Entry 6WWG (electron microscopy, 2.90 A resolution); this record covers chains A and B of the 6 polymer chains in the assembly.

Chain A:
Name: Tubulin alpha-1B chain
Organism: Sus scrofa
UniProtKB: Q2XVP4 (TBA1B_PIG); residues 1-451 here = UniProt positions 1-451
Chain sequence (451 residues; numbered 1 to 451; the number before each row is that of its first residue):
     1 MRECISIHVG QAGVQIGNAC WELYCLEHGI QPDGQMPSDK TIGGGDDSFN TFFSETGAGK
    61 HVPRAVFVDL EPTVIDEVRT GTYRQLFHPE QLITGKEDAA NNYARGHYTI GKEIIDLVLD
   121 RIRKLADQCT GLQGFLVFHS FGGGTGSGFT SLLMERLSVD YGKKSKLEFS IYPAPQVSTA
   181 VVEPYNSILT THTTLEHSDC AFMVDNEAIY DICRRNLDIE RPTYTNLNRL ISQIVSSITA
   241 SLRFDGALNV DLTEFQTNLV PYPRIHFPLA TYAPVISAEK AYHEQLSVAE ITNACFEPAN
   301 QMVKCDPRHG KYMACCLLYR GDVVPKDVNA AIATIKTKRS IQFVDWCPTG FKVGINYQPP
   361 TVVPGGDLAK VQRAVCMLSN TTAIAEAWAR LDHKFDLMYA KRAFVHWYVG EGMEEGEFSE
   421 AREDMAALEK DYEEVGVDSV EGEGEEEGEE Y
Unresolved in the structure: 442-451
Ligand contacts: GTP (guanosine-5'-triphosphate): Gly10, Gln11, Ala12, Gln15, Ile16, Asp69, Asp98, Ala99, Ala100, Asn101, Ser140, Gly142, Gly143, Gly144, Thr145, Gly146, Ile171, Thr179, Glu183, Asn206, Tyr224, Leu227, Asn228
Swiss-Prot annotation at these positions:
  - motif: Met1 to Cys4 (MREC motif)
  - active site: Glu254
  - binding site (GTP): Gly10, Gln11, Ala12, Gln15, Glu71, Ala99, Ser140, Gly143, Gly144, Thr145, Gly146, Thr179, Glu183, Asn206, Tyr224, Asn228, Leu252
  - binding site (Mg(2+)): Glu71
  - site: Tyr451 (Involved in polymerization)
  - modified residue: Lys40 (N6,N6,N6-trimethyllysine), Ser48 (Phosphoserine), Ser232 (Phosphoserine), Tyr282 (3'-nitrotyrosine), Arg339 (Omega-N-methylarginine), Ser439 (Phosphoserine), Glu443 (5-glutamyl polyglutamate), Glu445 (5-glutamyl polyglutamate), Tyr451 (3'-nitrotyrosine)
  - cross-link (Glycyl lysine isopeptide (Lys-Gly)): Lys326 (interchain with G-Cter in ubiquitin), Lys370 (interchain with G-Cter in ubiquitin)

Chain B:
Name: Tubulin beta-2B chain
Organism: Sus scrofa
UniProtKB: A0A287AGU7 (A0A287AGU7_PIG); residues 1-445 here = UniProt positions 1-445
Chain sequence (445 residues; numbered 1 to 445; the number before each row is that of its first residue):
     1 MREIVHIQAG QCGNQIGAKF WEVISDEHGI DPTGSYHGDS DLQLERINVY YNEATGNKYV
    61 PRAILVDLEP GTMDSVRSGP FGQIFRPDNF VFGQSGAGNN WAKGHYTEGA ELVDSVLDVV
   121 RKESESCDCL QGFQLTHSLG GGTGSGMGTL LISKIREEYP DRIMNTFSVM PSPKVSDTVV
   181 EPYNATLSVH QLVENTDETY CIDNEALYDI CFRTLKLTTP TYGDLNHLVS ATMSGVTTCL
   241 RFPGQLNADL RKLAVNMVPF PRLHFFMPGF APLTSRGSQQ YRALTVPELT QQMFDSKNMM
   301 AACDPRHGRY LTVAAIFRGR MSMKEVDEQM LNVQNKNSSY FVEWIPNNVK TAVCDIPPRG
   361 LKMSATFIGN STAIQELFKR ISEQFTAMFR RKAFLHWYTG EGMDEMEFTE AESNMNDLVS
   421 EYQQYQDATA DEQGEFEEEE GEDEA
Unresolved in the structure: 435-445
Ligand contacts:
  - GDP (guanosine-5'-diphosphate): Gly10, Gln11, Cys12, Gln15, Asp67, Ala97, Gly98, Asn99, Ser138, Gly141, Thr143, Val169, Asp177, Thr178, Glu181, Asn204, Tyr222, Asn226
  - GTP (guanosine-5'-triphosphate): Gln245, Leu246, Lys252
  - taxol (TA1): Glu22, Val23, Asp26, Glu27, Leu215, Leu217, Asp224, His227, Leu228, Ala231, Ser234, Phe270, Pro272, Leu273, Thr274, Arg276, Gln279, Arg318, Pro358, Arg359, Gly360, Leu361

Chain A / chain B interface:
Pairs across the interface (79):
  Gln11(A) - Gly244(B)  hydrogen bond (side chain-backbone)
  Gln11(A) - Gln245(B)  hydrogen bond (side chain-backbone)
  Gln11(A) - Leu246(B)
  Gln11(A) - Asn247(B)  hydrogen bond (side chain-backbone)
  Gln15(A) - Gly244(B)
  Gln15(A) - Gln245(B)  hydrogen bond (side chain-backbone)
  Glu71(A) - Asn247(B)
  Glu71(A) - Asp249(B)
  Pro72(A) - Met1(B)  hydrophobic
  Pro72(A) - Arg2(B)
  Pro72(A) - Arg46(B)
  Thr73(A) - Arg2(B)  hydrogen bond
  Thr73(A) - Pro243(B)
  Thr73(A) - Asn247(B)
  Asp76(A) - Arg46(B)  salt bridge
  Glu77(A) - Pro243(B)
  Thr80(A) - Glu45(B)
  Gly95(A) - Met1(B)
  Lys96(A) - Met1(B)
  Lys96(A) - Arg2(B)
  Lys96(A) - Cys129(B)
  Glu97(A) - Arg2(B)
  Glu97(A) - Cys129(B)
  Glu97(A) - Leu130(B)
  Glu97(A) - Gln131(B)  hydrogen bond
  Asp98(A) - Asp249(B)
  Asp98(A) - Lys252(B)  salt bridge
  Ala100(A) - Arg251(B)
  Ala100(A) - Lys252(B)
  Ala100(A) - Val255(B)
  Asn101(A) - Lys252(B)
  Asn101(A) - Val255(B)
  Asn101(A) - Asn256(B)
  Asn101(A) - Lys350(B)
  Arg105(A) - Arg251(B)
  Gln176(A) - Leu331(B)
  Gln176(A) - Asn335(B)  hydrogen bond
  Val177(A) - Asp327(B)
  Ser178(A) - Asn347(B)
  Thr179(A) - Leu246(B)
  Thr179(A) - Asp327(B)
  Thr179(A) - Lys350(B)  hydrogen bond (backbone-side chain)
  Thr179(A) - Thr351(B)
  Ala180(A) - Asn256(B)
  Ala180(A) - Asn347(B)  hydrogen bond (backbone-side chain)
  Val181(A) - Asn256(B)  hydrogen bond (backbone-side chain)
  Val181(A) - Thr312(B)
  Val181(A) - Asn347(B)
  Val182(A) - Asn256(B)
  Tyr210(A) - Met323(B)
  Tyr210(A) - Lys324(B)
  Tyr210(A) - Asp327(B)  hydrogen bond
  Glu220(A) - Lys324(B)
  Arg221(A) - Ser322(B)  hydrogen bond (backbone-side chain)
  Pro222(A) - Ser322(B)
  Pro222(A) - Met323(B)  hydrogen bond (backbone-backbone)
  Pro222(A) - Lys324(B)
  Thr223(A) - Gln245(B)  hydrogen bond
  Thr223(A) - Met323(B)
  Tyr224(A) - Gln245(B)
  Tyr224(A) - Met323(B)  hydrophobic
  Lys394(A) - Pro346(B)
  Leu397(A) - Glu343(B)
  Leu397(A) - Trp344(B)
  Met398(A) - Trp344(B)
  Lys401(A) - Phe260(B)
  Lys401(A) - Trp344(B)
  Ala403(A) - Pro259(B)
  Ala403(A) - Trp344(B)  hydrophobic
  Phe404(A) - Val255(B)
  Phe404(A) - Pro259(B)  hydrogen bond (backbone-backbone)
  His406(A) - Val258(B)
  His406(A) - Pro259(B)
  His406(A) - Phe260(B)
  His406(A) - Pro261(B)
  Trp407(A) - Asp197(B)
  Trp407(A) - Ala254(B)
  Trp407(A) - Val255(B)  hydrophobic
  Trp407(A) - Val258(B)  hydrogen bond (side chain-backbone)
Other interface residues (no listed pair), chain A (38 interface residues in all): Arg214, Arg402
Other interface residues (no listed pair), chain B (43 interface residues in all): Cys239, Phe242, Met321, Glu325, Ile345, Asn348, Val349

In short:
Chain A and chain B form an interface of 38 and 43 residues respectively; the contacts include 16 hydrogen
bonds and 2 salt bridges. Among the polar pairs are Asp76(A)-Arg46(B), Asp98(A)-Lys252(B) and
Gln11(A)-Gly244(B). GTP is bound between chain A and chain B.
Chain A is Tubulin alpha-1B chain and chain B is Tubulin beta-2B chain, both from Sus scrofa; the structure,
KIF14[391-772] dimer two-heads-bound state - ADP-AlFx in complex with a microtubule, was determined by
electron microscopy (same publication as 6WWE, 6WWF, 6WWH, 6WWI, 6WWJ, 6WWK and 13 further entries).
